PDB entry 3NZW | X-ray diffraction, 2.50 A resolution | chains L and M of the 30 polymer chains in the assembly

# Chain L
Molecule: Proteasome component C5
Organism: Saccharomyces cerevisiae
Notes: EC 3.4.25.1
UniProtKB: P23724 (PSB1_YEAST); the construct lacks a stretch of the UniProt sequence and is renumbered around it, so the offset changes along the chain: -28 to -1 = UniProt 1-28; 1-70 = UniProt 29-98; 71-106 = UniProt 100-135; 107-144 = UniProt 138-175; 2 more segments
Sequence (241 residues; numbered -28 to 194 plus 20 insertion-coded residues; 2 numbers in that range are skipped by the numbering (no residue carries them; nothing is unmodelled there); the number before each row is that of its first residue; a row labelled like 10A-10B holds insertion residues (10A, then the next letters in order); numbers below 1 keep their minus sign (Met-28 is residue -28)):
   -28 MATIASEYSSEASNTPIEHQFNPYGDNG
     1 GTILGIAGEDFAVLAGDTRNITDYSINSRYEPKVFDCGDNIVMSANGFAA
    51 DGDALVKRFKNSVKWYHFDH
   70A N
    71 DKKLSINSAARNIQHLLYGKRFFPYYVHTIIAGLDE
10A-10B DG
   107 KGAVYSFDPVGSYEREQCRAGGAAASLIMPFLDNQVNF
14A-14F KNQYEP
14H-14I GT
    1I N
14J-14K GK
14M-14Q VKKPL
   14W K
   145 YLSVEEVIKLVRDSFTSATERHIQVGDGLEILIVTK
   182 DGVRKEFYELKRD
Not modelled in the structure: -28 to -10

# Chain M
Molecule: Proteasome component PRE4
Organism: Saccharomyces cerevisiae
Notes: EC 3.4.25.1
UniProtKB: P30657 (PSB4_YEAST); the construct lacks a stretch of the UniProt sequence and is renumbered around it, so the offset changes along the chain: -41 to -1 = UniProt 1-41; 1-70 = UniProt 42-111; 74-92 = UniProt 120-138; 93-105 = UniProt 141-153; 3 more segments
Sequence (266 residues; numbered -41 to 211 plus 19 insertion-coded residues; 6 numbers in that range are skipped by the numbering (no residue carries them; nothing is unmodelled there); the number before each row is that of its first residue; a row labelled like 71B-71D holds insertion residues (71B, then the next letters in order); numbers below 1 keep their minus sign (Met-41 is residue -41)):
   -41 MNHDPFSWGRPADSTYGAYNTQIANAGASPMVNTQQPIVTG
     1 TSVISMKYDNGVIIAADNLGSYGSLLRFNGVERLIPVGDNTVVGISGDIS
    51 DMQHIERLLKDLVTENAYDN
   69A P
   69C L
   70A A
   71A D
    72 A
71B-71D EEA
    74 LEPSYIFEYLATVMYQRRS
92A-92B KM
    93 NPLWNAIIVAGVQ
10A-10B SN
   106 GDQFLRYVNLLGVTYSSPTLATGFGAHMANPLLRKV
14A-14G VDRESDI
   144 PKTTVQVAEEAIVNAMRVLYYRDARSSRNFSLAIIDKN
   18A T
   183 GLTFKKNLQVENMKWDFAKDIKGYGTQKI
Not modelled in the structure: -41 to -9

# Chain L / chain M interface
Contacting residue pairs (41; chain L residue first):
  Gln-9(L) - Thr-8(M)  hydrogen bond
  Phe-8(L) - Thr-8(M)
  Phe-8(L) - Arg91(M)
  Phe-8(L) - Met92B(M)
  Phe-8(L) - Pro94(M)  hydrophobic
  Phe-8(L) - Leu115(M)  hydrophobic
  Phe-8(L) - Leu116(M)  hydrophobic
  Asn-7(L) - Leu116(M)
  Pro-6(L) - Arg91(M)  hydrogen bond (backbone-side chain)
  Pro-6(L) - Met92B(M)  hydrophobic
  Pro-6(L) - Leu116(M)
  Tyr-5(L) - Arg91(M)
  Asn-2(L) - Val118(M)
  Asn20(L) - Tyr120(M)
  Ser25(L) - His132(M)  hydrogen bond
  Ile26(L) - Arg139(M)  hydrogen bond (backbone-side chain)
  Asn27(L) - Tyr120(M)  hydrogen bond
  Asn27(L) - Ser122(M)
  Ser28(L) - Ser121(M)  hydrogen bond (side chain-backbone)
  Tyr30(L) - Ser121(M)
  Glu31(L) - Arg111(M)  salt bridge
  Glu31(L) - Tyr120(M)
  Glu31(L) - Ser121(M)  hydrogen bond (side chain-backbone)
  Phe48(L) - Arg91(M)
  Phe48(L) - Leu116(M)
  Phe48(L) - Val118(M)  hydrophobic
  Ala50(L) - Tyr88(M)  hydrophobic
  Ala50(L) - Leu116(M)
  Ala50(L) - Gly117(M)
  Ala50(L) - Val118(M)
  Asp51(L) - Tyr88(M)  hydrogen bond
  Asp51(L) - Arg91(M)  salt bridge
  Asp53(L) - Thr119(M)
  Ala54(L) - Tyr88(M)
  Lys57(L) - Glu81(M)  salt bridge
  Phe93(L) - Arg91(M)
  Phe93(L) - Ser92(M)
  Tyr95(L) - Tyr88(M)
  Glu190(L) - Arg14C(M)  salt bridge
  Arg193(L) - Asp14B(M)  salt bridge
  Arg193(L) - Arg14C(M)
Other interface residues (no listed pair), chain L (25 interface residues in all): Gly-4, Arg29
Other interface residues (no listed pair), chain M (22 interface residues in all): Trp96, Leu125

# Summary
The interface between chain L and chain M involves 25 residues on one side and 22 on the other; the contacts
include 8 hydrogen bonds and 5 salt bridges. Among the polar pairs are Glu31(L)-Arg111(M), Asp51(L)-Arg91(M)
and Lys57(L)-Glu81(M).
Chain L is Proteasome component C5 and chain M is Proteasome component PRE4, both from Saccharomyces
cerevisiae; the structure, Crystal structure of the yeast 20S proteasome in complex with 2b, was determined by
X-ray diffraction, deposited together with 3NZJ and 3NZX.
